PDB entry 2VOX | X-ray diffraction, 1.90 A resolution | chain A

== Chain A ==
Name: Surface-associated protein
From: Methylococcus capsulatus
UniProtKB: Q9AIP9 (Q9AIP9_METCA); residues 1-336 here correspond to UniProt positions 205-540 (UniProt number = residue number + 204)
Sequence (336 residues; row label = number of the first residue in the row):
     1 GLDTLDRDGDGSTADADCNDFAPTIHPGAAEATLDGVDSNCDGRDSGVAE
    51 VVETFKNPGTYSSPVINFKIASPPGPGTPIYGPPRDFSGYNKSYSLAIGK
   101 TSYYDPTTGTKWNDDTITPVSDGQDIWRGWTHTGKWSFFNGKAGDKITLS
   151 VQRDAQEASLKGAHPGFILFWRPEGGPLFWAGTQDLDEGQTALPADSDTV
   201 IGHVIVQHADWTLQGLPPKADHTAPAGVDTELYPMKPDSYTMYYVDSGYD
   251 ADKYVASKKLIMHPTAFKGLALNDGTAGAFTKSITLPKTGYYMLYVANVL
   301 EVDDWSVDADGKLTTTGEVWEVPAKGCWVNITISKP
Not modelled in the structure: 1-46
Modified positions: Trp-130 ((2S)-2-amino-4-(2-aminophenyl)-4-oxobutanoic acid; KYN)
Bound ions: Cu ion: His-132, His-203; Ca2+: Asp-250, Asp-252, Asp-274, Thr-276, Ala-279; Hg2+ near Cys-327 (its only coordinating residue here)
Reported in the primary citation:
  - Cu ion coordination: His-132, His-203

== Overview ==
His-132 and His-203 form the Cu ion site. The Ca2+ site is built by Asp-250, Asp-252, Asp-274, Thr-276 and
Ala-279. The paper reports Cu ion coordination by His-132 and His-203.
Chain A is Surface-associated protein (Methylococcus capsulatus); the structure, An oxidized tryptophan
facilitates copper-binding in Methylococcus capsulatus secreted protein MopE. The structure of mercury soaked
..., was determined by X-ray diffraction, deposited together with 2VOV and 2VOW.
